7S01 - chains A and T of the 9 polymer chains in the assembly; structure by X-ray diffraction, 3.40 A resolution.

== Chain A ==
Name: DNA-directed RNA polymerase subunit
From: Bacillus phage AR9
UniProt: A0A172JIC8 (A0A172JIC8_9CAUD); residues 1-464 here = UniProt positions 1-464
Chain sequence (464 residues; row label = number of the first residue in the row):
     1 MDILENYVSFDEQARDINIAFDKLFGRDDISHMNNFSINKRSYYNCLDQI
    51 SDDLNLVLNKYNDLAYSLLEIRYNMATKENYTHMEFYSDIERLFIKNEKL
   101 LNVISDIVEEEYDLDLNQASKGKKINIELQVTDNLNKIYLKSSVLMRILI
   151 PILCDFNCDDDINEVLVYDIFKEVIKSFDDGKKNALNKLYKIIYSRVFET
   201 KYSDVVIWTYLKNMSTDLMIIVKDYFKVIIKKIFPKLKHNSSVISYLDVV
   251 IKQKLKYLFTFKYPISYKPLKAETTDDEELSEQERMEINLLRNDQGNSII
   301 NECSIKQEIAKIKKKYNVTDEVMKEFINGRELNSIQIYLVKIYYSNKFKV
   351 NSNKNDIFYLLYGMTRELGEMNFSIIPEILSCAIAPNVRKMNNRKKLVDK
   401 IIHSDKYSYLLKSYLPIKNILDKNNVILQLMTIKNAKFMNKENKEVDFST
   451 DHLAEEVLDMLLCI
Unresolved in the structure: 1
Reported in the primary citation:
  - binding site for Template strand of the forked DNA oligonucleotide (downstream copy) containing the P077 AR9 promoter motif (chain T): Val-205 to Met-214, Phe-261, Tyr-263, Arg-394, Lys-395, Lys-396
  - specificity-determining residues: Val-206
  - mutagenesis - V206G: increased catalytic activity on -10T-containing promoters
  - binding site for Template strand of the forked DNA oligonucleotide (downstream copy) containing the P077 AR9 promoter motif: Ser-245, Tyr-246
  - mutagenesis - Y246A: abolished catalytic activity on dsDNA
  - mutagenesis - S245E, Y246A: unchanged catalytic activity on fork template
  - mutagenesis - S245E: decreased catalytic activity on dsDNA template
  - mutagenesis - R389A/K390A/R394A/K395A/K396A: decreased catalytic activity

== Chain T ==
Molecule: Template strand of the forked DNA oligonucleotide (downstream copy) containing the P077 AR9 promoter motif
Sequence (32 nucleotides; row label = number of the first residue in the row):
     1 CTCCAATATGTGATATAATATAUUGUUUATTG
Unresolved in the structure: 1, 31-32

== Chain A / chain T interface ==
Contacting residue pairs (24; chain A residue first):
  Asp-204(A) / DU26(T)  base contact
  Val-206(A) / DU26(T)  base contact
  Ile-207(A) / DU26(T)  hydrogen bond to the base
  Tyr-210(A) / DU24(T)  sugar contact
  Tyr-210(A) / DG25(T)  hydrogen bond to the base
  Tyr-257(A) / DA29(T)  base contact
  Phe-259(A) / DG25(T)  hydrogen bond to the base
  Phe-259(A) / DU26(T)  sugar contact
  Thr-260(A) / DG25(T)  base contact
  Thr-260(A) / DU27(T)  sugar contact
  Phe-261(A) / DG25(T)  hydrogen bond to the base
  Lys-262(A) / DG25(T)  base contact
  Lys-262(A) / DU27(T)  phosphate contact
  Lys-262(A) / DU28(T)  salt bridge to the phosphate
  Tyr-263(A) / DG25(T)  hydrogen bond to the base
  Ser-266(A) / DU24(T)  base contact
  Tyr-267(A) / DU24(T)  sugar contact
  Lys-268(A) / DU23(T)  hydrogen bond to the phosphate
  Lys-268(A) / DU24(T)  salt bridge to the phosphate
  Glu-278(A) / DT16(T)  base contact
  Glu-279(A) / DT19(T)  base contact
  Glu-284(A) / DT21(T)  base contact
  Glu-284(A) / DA22(T)  hydrogen bond to the base
  Arg-285(A) / DU23(T)  hydrogen bond to the base
Also at the interface, not in a pair above, chain A (21 interface residues in all): Val-205, Thr-274, Thr-275, Ser-281
Also at the interface, not in a pair above, chain T (13 interface residues in all): DA15, DA20

== Overview ==
The interface between chain A and chain T involves 21 residues on one side and 13 on the other; the contacts
include 8 hydrogen bonds and 2 salt bridges. Polar contacts include Ile-207(A)/DU26(T), Tyr-210(A)/DG25(T) and
Phe-259(A)/DG25(T). From the paper: a binding site for Template strand of the forked DNA oligonucleotide
(downstream copy) containing the P077 AR9 promoter motif (chain T) at Val-205(A), Phe-261(A) and Tyr-263(A)
among others; V206G of chain A increases catalytic activity on -10T-containing promoters; 4 substitutions were
tested in all.
Chain A is DNA-directed RNA polymerase subunit (Bacillus phage AR9) and chain T is Template strand of the
forked DNA oligonucleotide (downstream copy) containing the P077 AR9 promoter motif; the structure, X-ray
structure of the phage AR9 non-virion RNA polymerase holoenzyme in complex with a forked oligonucleotide ...,
was determined by X-ray diffraction (same publication as 7S00, 7UM0 and 7UM1).
